3JC6 - chains D and B of the 11 polymer chains in the assembly; structure by electron microscopy, 3.70 A resolution.

[Chain D]
Name: DNA replication complex GINS protein SLD5
From: Saccharomyces cerevisiae
UniProtKB: Q03406 (SLD5_YEAST); residue numbers follow UniProt; this construct covers 1-294
Amino-acid sequence (294 residues; each row starts with the number of its first residue):
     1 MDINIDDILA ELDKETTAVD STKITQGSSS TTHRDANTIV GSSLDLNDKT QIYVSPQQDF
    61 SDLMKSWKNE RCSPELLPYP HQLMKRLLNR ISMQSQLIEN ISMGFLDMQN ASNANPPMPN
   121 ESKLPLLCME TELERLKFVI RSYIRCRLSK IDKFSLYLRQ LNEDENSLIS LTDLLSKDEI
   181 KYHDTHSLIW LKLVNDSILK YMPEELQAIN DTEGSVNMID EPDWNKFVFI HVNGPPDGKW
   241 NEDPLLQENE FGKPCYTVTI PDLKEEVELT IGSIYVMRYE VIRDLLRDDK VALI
Unresolved in the structure: 1-53, 111-120, 239-247, 294
Swiss-Prot annotation at these positions:
  - mutagenesis: S21 (S21P: In sld5-8; temperature-sensitive mutant; in association with P-66. Defective in DNA replication), S66 (S66P: In sld5-8; temperature-sensitive mutant; in association with P-21. Defective in DNA replication), W67 (W67R: In sld5-12; temperature-sensitive mutant. Defective in DNA replication), K150 (K150E: In sld5-2; temperature-sensitive mutant. Defective in DNA replication), L293 (L293P: In sld5-13; temperature-sensitive mutant. Defective in DNA replication)

[Chain B]
Name: DNA replication complex GINS protein PSF2
From: Saccharomyces cerevisiae
UniProtKB: P40359 (PSF2_YEAST); residues 1-213 here = UniProt positions 1-213
Amino-acid sequence (213 residues; row label = number of the first residue in the row):
     1 MSLPAHLQQT FSPEEIQFIV ENEPIKIFPR ITTRQKIRGD DRGTGNHTRW QLITTDDKAL
    61 NNMVAMRSTE VVLWIALLLK QQSKCSIVAP QWLTTKELDR KIQYEKTHPD RFSELPWNWL
   121 VLARILFNKA KDDFHDPIHE LRGKIQDLRE IRQIKVLKGL KYLNESHLQL DNLSLLEINE
   181 LRPFITEIMD KLREIHTASL TAGTENDEEE FNI
Unresolved in the structure: 1-2, 33-49, 201-213

[Interface between chain D and chain B]
Residue-residue contacts (72; chain D residue first):
  P56(D) - T55(B)
  Q57(D) - T55(B)  hydrogen bond (side chain-backbone)
  Q57(D) - D56(B)
  Q57(D) - D57(B)
  Q57(D) - K58(B)
  F60(D) - N22(B)
  F60(D) - D56(B)
  M64(D) - I19(B)  hydrophobic
  M64(D) - N22(B)
  W67(D) - E15(B)
  W67(D) - I19(B)  hydrophobic
  R71(D) - Q8(B)  hydrogen bond (side chain-backbone)
  R71(D) - Q9(B)
  R71(D) - T10(B)  hydrogen bond (side chain-backbone)
  R71(D) - F11(B)
  R71(D) - E15(B)  salt bridge
  Q94(D) - T55(B)
  E121(D) - W50(B)
  S122(D) - W50(B)
  L124(D) - Q82(B)
  L124(D) - K84(B)
  P125(D) - W50(B)  hydrophobic
  P125(D) - L52(B)
  L127(D) - L78(B)  hydrophobic
  C128(D) - W74(B)
  M129(D) - L52(B)  hydrophobic
  M129(D) - T54(B)
  T131(D) - L78(B)
  E132(D) - T54(B)
  E132(D) - T55(B)  hydrogen bond
  E132(D) - W74(B)
  R135(D) - F18(B)
  R135(D) - N22(B)
  R135(D) - W74(B)
  F138(D) - F18(B)  hydrophobic
  V139(D) - F18(B)  hydrophobic
  R145(D) - L3(B)
  R145(D) - P4(B)
  C146(D) - P4(B)  hydrophobic
  S149(D) - L3(B)
  S149(D) - P4(B)
  D152(D) - L3(B)
  N225(D) - R193(B)  hydrogen bond (backbone-side chain)
  K226(D) - D190(B)  salt bridge
  F227(D) - E165(B)
  F227(D) - S166(B)
  F227(D) - T186(B)
  F227(D) - M189(B)
  F227(D) - D190(B)
  F227(D) - R193(B)
  F229(D) - I178(B)  hydrophobic
  F229(D) - R182(B)
  L263(D) - H196(B)
  L263(D) - T197(B)
  L263(D) - L200(B)  hydrophobic
  K264(D) - E165(B)  hydrogen bond (side chain-backbone)
  K264(D) - S166(B)
  K264(D) - H167(B)
  V267(D) - H167(B)
  G272(D) - N172(B)
  S273(D) - D171(B)  hydrogen bond
  I274(D) - L170(B)
  I274(D) - D171(B)
  I274(D) - I178(B)  hydrophobic
  Y275(D) - H167(B)
  Y275(D) - L168(B)
  Y275(D) - Q169(B)
  V276(D) - H167(B)
  V276(D) - L168(B)
  R278(D) - S166(B)  hydrogen bond
  R278(D) - R193(B)
  R278(D) - T197(B)
Also at the interface, not in a pair above, chain D (39 interface residues in all): K68, R90, I101
Also at the interface, not in a pair above, chain B (45 interface residues in all): S12, I75, L79, W117, L173, L181, I185

[In short]
The interface between chain D and chain B involves 39 residues on one side and 45 on the other, with 8
hydrogen bonds and 2 salt bridges. Polar contacts include R71(D)-E15(B), K226(D)-D190(B) and Q57(D)-T55(B).
UniProt lists 5 mutagenesis sites on chain D.
Here chain D is DNA replication complex GINS protein SLD5 and chain B is DNA replication complex GINS protein
PSF2, both from Saccharomyces cerevisiae. Entry 3JC6 (Structure of the eukaryotic replicative CMG helicase and
pumpjack motion) was determined by electron microscopy, deposited together with 3JC5 and 3JC7.
